PDB entry 9F9W | electron microscopy, 3.00 A resolution | chains A and F of the 7 polymer chains in the assembly

== Chain A (and F) ==
Name: Large T antigen
Organism: Betapolyomavirus macacae
Notes: EC 3.6.4.-; chain F of this document is another copy of the same molecule, construct and numbering; everything in this record applies to it too
UniProtKB: P03070 (LT_SV40); residue numbers follow UniProt; this construct covers 266-627
Chain sequence (362 residues; numbered 266 to 627; the number before each row is that of its first residue):
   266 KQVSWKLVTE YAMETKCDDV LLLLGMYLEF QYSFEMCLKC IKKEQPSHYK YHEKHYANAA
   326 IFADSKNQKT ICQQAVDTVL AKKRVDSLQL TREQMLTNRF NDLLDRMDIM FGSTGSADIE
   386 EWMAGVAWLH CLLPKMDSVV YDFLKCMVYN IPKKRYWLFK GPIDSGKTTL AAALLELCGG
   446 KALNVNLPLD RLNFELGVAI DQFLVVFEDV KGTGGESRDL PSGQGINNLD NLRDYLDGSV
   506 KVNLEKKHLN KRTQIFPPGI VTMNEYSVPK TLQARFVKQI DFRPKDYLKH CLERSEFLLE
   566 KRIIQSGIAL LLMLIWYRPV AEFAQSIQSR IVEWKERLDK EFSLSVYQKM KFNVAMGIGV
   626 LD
UniProt features mapped onto this chain:
  - binding site (Zn(2+)): Cys-302, Cys-305, His-313, His-317
  - binding site (ATP): Gly-426 to Thr-433
Residues lining bound ligands: ATP (adenosine-5'-triphosphate): Trp-393, Leu-397, Pro-427, Ile-428, Asp-429, Ser-430, Gly-431, Lys-432, Thr-433, Thr-434, Glu-473, Asp-474, Asn-529, Arg-548, Pro-549, Lys-550, Leu-553, Lys-554, Leu-557, Leu-564

== Interface between chain A and chain F ==
Contacting residue pairs (24; chain A residue first):
  Trp-270(A) / Lys-331(F)
  Lys-271(A) / Asp-329(F)  salt bridge
  Gln-339(A) / Ser-330(F)  hydrogen bond (side chain-backbone)
  Gln-339(A) / Lys-331(F)
  Gln-339(A) / Gln-333(F)  hydrogen bond
  Asp-342(A) / Lys-334(F)  salt bridge
  Thr-343(A) / Leu-293(F)
  Ala-346(A) / Leu-286(F)
  Ala-346(A) / Gly-290(F)
  Arg-349(A) / Asp-284(F)  salt bridge
  Arg-349(A) / Leu-286(F)
  Val-350(A) / Gly-290(F)
  Val-350(A) / Met-291(F)
  Val-350(A) / Glu-294(F)
  Leu-353(A) / Leu-287(F)  hydrophobic
  Gln-354(A) / Met-291(F)  hydrogen bond
  Gln-354(A) / Lys-304(F)  hydrogen bond
  Gln-354(A) / Gln-310(F)
  Lys-418(A) / Arg-567(F)
  Asp-455(A) / His-513(F)  salt bridge
  Asp-499(A) / Lys-446(F)  salt bridge
  Ser-504(A) / Arg-371(F)  hydrogen bond (backbone-side chain)
  Asn-515(A) / Val-285(F)
  Asn-515(A) / Gln-338(F)
Interface residues without a listed pair, chain A (17 interface residues in all): Ile-416, Val-505
Interface residues without a listed pair, chain F (23 interface residues in all): Leu-289, Asn-332, Ser-381

== In short ==
Chain A and chain F form an interface of 17 and 23 residues respectively; the contacts include 5 hydrogen
bonds and 5 salt bridges. Polar pairs include Lys-271(A)/Asp-329(F), Asp-342(A)/Lys-334(F) and
Arg-349(A)/Asp-284(F). Bound to chain A: ATP.
Both chains are Large T antigen (Betapolyomavirus macacae). Entry 9F9W (Active SV40 LTAg complex with DNA (3D
variability component_001, frame_019)) was determined by electron microscopy, deposited together with 9EVH,
9EVP, 9F3T, 9F3U, 9F5I, 9F73 and 14 further entries.
